PDB entry 1EO2 | X-ray diffraction, 2.25 A resolution | chains A and B

[Chain A]
Name: Protocatechuate 3,4-dioxygenase alpha chain
From: Acinetobacter sp
Notes: EC 1.13.11.3
UniProtKB: P20371 (PCXA_ACIAD); the construct lacks a stretch of the UniProt sequence, so the offset changes along the chain: -3 to 88 = UniProt 1-92; 89-200 = UniProt 98-209
Sequence (209 residues; row label = number of the first residue in the row; a row labelled like 88A-88E holds insertion residues (88A, then the next letters in order); numbers below 1 keep their minus sign (Met-3 is residue -3)):
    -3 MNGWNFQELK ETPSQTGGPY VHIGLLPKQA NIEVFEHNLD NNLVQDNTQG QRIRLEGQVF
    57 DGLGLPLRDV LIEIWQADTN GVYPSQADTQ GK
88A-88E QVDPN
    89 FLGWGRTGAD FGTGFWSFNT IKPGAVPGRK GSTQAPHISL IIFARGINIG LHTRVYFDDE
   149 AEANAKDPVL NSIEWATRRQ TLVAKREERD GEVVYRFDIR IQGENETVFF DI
Not modelled in the structure: -3 to 3
UniProt features mapped onto this chain:
  - binding site (3,4-dihydroxybenzoate): Arg133

[Chain B]
Name: Protocatechuate 3,4-dioxygenase beta chain
From: Acinetobacter sp
Notes: EC 1.13.11.3
UniProtKB: P20372 (PCXB_ACIAD); residues 300-540 here correspond to UniProt positions 1-241 (UniProt number = residue number - 299)
Sequence (241 residues; each row starts with the number of its first residue):
   300 MSQIIWGAYA QRNTEDHPPA YAPGYKTSVL RSPKNALISI AETLSEVTAP HFSADKFGPK
   360 DNDLILNYAK DGLPIGERVI VHGYVRDQFG RPVKNALVEV WQANASGRYR HPNDQYIGAM
   420 DPNFGGCGRM LTDDNGYYVF RTIKPGPYPW RNRINEWRPA HIHFSLIADG WAQRLISQFY
   480 FEGDTLIDSC PILKTIPSEQ QRRALIALED KSNFIEADSR CYRFDITLRG RRATYFENDL
   540 T
Not modelled in the structure: 300-302
Bound ions: Fe ion: Tyr408, Tyr447, His460, His462
UniProt features mapped onto this chain:
  - binding site (Fe cation): Tyr408, Tyr447, His460, His462

[How chain A and chain B interact]
Residue-residue contacts (159; chain A residue first):
  Glu4(A) with Gln387(B), hydrogen bond
  Leu5(A) with Gln387(B), hydrogen bond (backbone-backbone); Thr526(B)
  Lys6(A) with Asn312(B); Asp315(B), salt bridge; Gln499(B); Gln500(B); Thr526(B)
  Glu7(A) with Arg311(B), salt bridge; His316(B), salt bridge; Gln500(B), hydrogen bond (backbone-side chain); Thr526(B); Arg528(B)
  Thr8(A) with His316(B); Phe463(B); Leu474(B); Leu504(B); Ile525(B); Thr526(B), hydrogen bond (side chain-backbone)
  Pro9(A) with Asp315(B); His316(B); Ser476(B), hydrogen bond (backbone-side chain); Ile495(B), hydrophobic; Gln500(B); Leu504(B), hydrophobic
  Ser10(A) with His316(B), hydrogen bond (backbone-side chain); Pro317(B); Leu474(B); Ile475(B), hydrogen bond (side chain-backbone); Ser476(B)
  Gln11(A) with Ile475(B), hydrogen bond (backbone-backbone); Ser476(B); Gln477(B); Tyr479(B), hydrogen bond; Ile491(B); Leu492(B); Thr494(B); Ile495(B); Leu504(B)
  Thr12(A) with Tyr324(B); Gln477(B), hydrogen bond (backbone-side chain)
  Gly13(A) with Trp400(B); His462(B); Ile475(B)
  Tyr16(A) with Trp400(B); Tyr408(B), hydrophobic; Asp413(B)
  Val17(A) with Trp400(B), hydrophobic
  Ile19(A) with His410(B)
  Gly20(A) with Trp400(B); Cys426(B)
  Leu21(A) with Glu398(B); Trp400(B), hydrophobic; Ile475(B), hydrophobic
  Asn27(A) with Tyr367(B)
  Ile28(A) with Arg409(B)
  Val30(A) with Asn366(B); Tyr367(B), hydrophobic
  Phe31(A) with Asp360(B); Gly427(B); Arg428(B)
  His33(A) with Lys355(B); Arg428(B), hydrogen bond (backbone-side chain)
  Leu35(A) with Glu398(B)
  Asp57(A) with Leu329(B)
  Gly58(A) with Leu329(B), hydrogen bond (backbone-backbone)
  Leu59(A) with Leu329(B), hydrophobic
  Leu63(A) with Arg330(B)
  Asp65(A) with Arg330(B), salt bridge
  Glu69(A) with Trp470(B); Arg473(B), salt bridge
  Trp71(A) with Ser344(B), hydrogen bond (side chain-backbone); Thr347(B), hydrogen bond; Ala348(B); Pro349(B); Trp470(B)
  Tyr79(A) with Ser344(B), hydrogen bond; Thr347(B)
  Pro80(A) with Ala348(B); His350(B)
  Ser81(A) with Thr347(B); Ala348(B), hydrogen bond (side chain-backbone); His350(B)
  Gln82(A) with His350(B), hydrogen bond (backbone-side chain)
  Ala83(A) with Val346(B); Thr347(B)
  Asp84(A) with Thr347(B)
  Gln86(A) with Leu343(B)
  Leu90(A) with His350(B)
  Trp92(A) with Pro349(B), hydrophobic; Phe351(B), hydrophobic; Ile466(B), hydrophobic; Trp470(B)
  Arg94(A) with Glu398(B), salt bridge; Arg473(B)
  Phe99(A) with His410(B)
  Gly116(A) with Leu539(B); Thr540(B)
  Arg117(A) with Ala340(B); Glu341(B), hydrogen bond (side chain-backbone); Asp538(B); Leu539(B); Thr540(B)
  Lys118(A) with Asp538(B), hydrogen bond (backbone-backbone); Thr540(B)
  Gly119(A) with Thr540(B), hydrogen bond (backbone-backbone)
  Gln122(A) with Thr342(B), hydrogen bond; Ser344(B)
  His125(A) with Ser344(B), hydrogen bond
  Ser127(A) with Trp470(B)
  Ile129(A) with Trp470(B), hydrophobic; Arg473(B)
  Phe131(A) with Arg473(B); Ile475(B), hydrophobic
  Arg133(A) with Tyr324(B); Thr326(B); Arg330(B), hydrogen bond (backbone-side chain)
  Gly134(A) with Tyr324(B), hydrogen bond (backbone-side chain); Thr326(B); Ser327(B); Arg330(B)
  Ile135(A) with Arg330(B)
  Asn136(A) with Pro317(B); Pro318(B), hydrogen bond (side chain-backbone); Ala319(B), hydrogen bond (side chain-backbone); Tyr324(B)
  Ile137(A) with Arg311(B); His316(B); Pro317(B)
  Arg142(A) with Thr342(B), hydrogen bond; Ser344(B); Glu345(B), salt bridge
  Ile161(A) with Ile337(B), hydrophobic
  Arg166(A) with Asn334(B)
  Ile189(A) with Arg330(B); Ser331(B); Pro332(B)
  Gln190(A) with Val328(B), hydrogen bond (side chain-backbone); Leu329(B); Ser331(B), hydrogen bond (side chain-backbone)
  Glu194(A) with Pro332(B); Lys333(B), hydrogen bond (side chain-backbone); Asn334(B), hydrogen bond (side chain-backbone)
  Val196(A) with Ile337(B), hydrophobic
  Phe197(A) with Pro332(B), hydrophobic; Leu336(B); Ile337(B), hydrogen bond (backbone-backbone)
  Phe198(A) with Ile337(B); Ile339(B), hydrophobic
  Asp199(A) with Thr313(B); Ile337(B), hydrogen bond (backbone-backbone); Ser338(B); Ile339(B), hydrogen bond (backbone-backbone)
  Ile200(A) with Ile339(B), hydrophobic; Glu341(B); Glu345(B); Trp470(B); Ala471(B), hydrophobic; Arg528(B), hydrogen bond (backbone-side chain)
Interface residues without a listed pair, chain A (76 interface residues in all): Pro23, Ala26, Glu29, Ile70, Thr85, Val114, Pro115, Ala132, Leu139, His140, Val157, Ser160
Interface residues without a listed pair, chain B (85 interface residues in all): Ala321, Arg385, Phe388, Gly389, Leu396, Asn412, Gly424, Ser464, Asp468, Ala503, Asp524, Leu527, Arg530

[Summary]
Chain A and chain B form an interface of 76 and 85 residues respectively; the contacts include 35 hydrogen
bonds and 7 salt bridges. Polar contacts include Lys6(A)-Asp315(B), Glu7(A)-Arg311(B) and Glu7(A)-His316(B).
Here chain A is Protocatechuate 3,4-dioxygenase alpha chain and chain B is Protocatechuate 3,4-dioxygenase
beta chain, both from Acinetobacter sp. Entry 1EO2 (Crystal structure of acinetobacter sp. ADP1
protocatechuate 3,4-dioxygenase) was determined by X-ray diffraction together with 1EO9, 1EOA, 1EOB and 1EOC
from the same study.
